5ZBL - chains A and B; structure by X-ray diffraction, 2.30 A resolution.

Chain A (and B):
Name: Cytokinin riboside 5'-monophosphate phosphoribohydrolase
Source organism: Corynebacterium glutamicum (strain ATCC 13032 / DSM 20300 / JCM 1318 / LMG 3730 / NCIMB 10025)
Notes: EC 3.2.2.-; chain B of this document is another copy of the same molecule, construct and numbering; everything in this record applies to it too
Reference sequence: Q8NN34 (Q8NN34_CORGL); numbering as in UniProt (aligned over 1-195)
Amino-acid sequence (203 residues; row label = number of the first residue in the row):
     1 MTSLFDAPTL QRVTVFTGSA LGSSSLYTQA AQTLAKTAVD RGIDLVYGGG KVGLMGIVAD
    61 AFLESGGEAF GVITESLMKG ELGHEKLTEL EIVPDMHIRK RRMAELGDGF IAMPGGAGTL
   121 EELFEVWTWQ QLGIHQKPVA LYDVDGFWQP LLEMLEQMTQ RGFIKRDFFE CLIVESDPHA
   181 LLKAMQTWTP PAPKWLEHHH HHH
Not modelled in the structure: 1, 191-203 (chain B: 1-7, 134-135, 197-203)
Construct notes: expression tag (196-203)

How chain A and chain B interact:
Pairs across the interface - 70 pairs, chain A then chain B:
  Ala20(A) with Gly162(B); Phe163(B)
  Leu21(A) with Phe163(B)
  Gly22(A) with Arg161(B); Phe163(B)
  Ser23(A) with Gln160(B); Arg161(B), hydrogen bond (backbone-backbone)
  Tyr27(A) with Arg161(B), hydrogen bond; Phe163(B), hydrophobic
  Leu54(A) with Phe163(B), hydrophobic
  His97(A) with His97(B)
  Lys100(A) with Glu125(B), salt bridge
  Pro114(A) with Phe163(B), hydrophobic
  Gly115(A) with Met158(B); Phe163(B)
  Gly116(A) with Met158(B); Phe163(B)
  Ala117(A) with Phe124(B); Thr128(B), hydrogen bond (backbone-side chain); Gln131(B)
  Gly118(A) with Thr128(B), hydrogen bond (backbone-side chain)
  Leu120(A) with Phe124(B), hydrophobic; Met158(B), hydrophobic
  Glu121(A) with Glu121(B); Phe124(B); Glu125(B); Thr128(B)
  Phe124(A) with Ala117(B); Leu120(B), hydrophobic; Glu121(B)
  Glu125(A) with Lys100(B), salt bridge; Glu121(B)
  Thr128(A) with Ala117(B); Gly118(B)
  Asp145(A) with Arg161(B), salt bridge
  Gly146(A) with Arg161(B)
  Phe147(A) with Met154(B), hydrophobic; Met158(B), hydrophobic; Arg161(B); Phe163(B), hydrophobic
  Trp148(A) with Met154(B), hydrophobic
  Pro150(A) with Met154(B), hydrophobic; Gln157(B)
  Leu151(A) with Met154(B)
  Met154(A) with Phe147(B), hydrophobic; Trp148(B), hydrophobic; Pro150(B), hydrophobic; Leu151(B)
  Gln157(A) with Pro150(B)
  Met158(A) with Gly115(B); Leu120(B), hydrophobic; Phe147(B), hydrophobic
  Gln160(A) with Ser23(B), hydrogen bond (backbone-side chain)
  Arg161(A) with Gly22(B); Ser23(B), hydrogen bond (backbone-backbone); Tyr27(B), hydrogen bond; Asp145(B), salt bridge; Gly146(B); Phe147(B)
  Gly162(A) with Ala20(B); Ser23(B), hydrogen bond (backbone-side chain)
  Phe163(A) with Ala20(B); Leu21(B); Gly22(B); Tyr27(B), hydrophobic; Leu54(B), hydrophobic; Pro114(B), hydrophobic; Gly115(B); Gly116(B); Phe147(B), hydrophobic
Interface residues without a listed pair, chain A (39 interface residues in all): Leu77, Asp95, Met96, Trp127, Gln131, Val144, Glu153, Ile164
Interface residues without a listed pair, chain B (38 interface residues in all): Asp95, Trp127, Leu132, Val144, Glu153, Ile164

In short:
39 residues of chain A and 38 residues of chain B are in contact; the contacts include 8 hydrogen bonds and 4
salt bridges. Polar contacts include Lys100(A)-Glu125(B), Asp145(A)-Arg161(B) and Tyr27(A)-Arg161(B).
Chain A and chain B are both Cytokinin riboside 5'-monophosphate phosphoribohydrolase (Corynebacterium
glutamicum (strain ATCC 13032 / DSM 20300 / JCM 1318 / LMG 3730 / NCIMB 10025)); the structure, Crystal
structure of type-I LOG from Corynebacterium glutamicum in complex with AMP, was determined by X-ray
diffraction (same publication as 5ZBJ and 5ZBK).
